6CES - chains N and D of the 5 polymer chains in the assembly; structure by electron microscopy, 4.00 A resolution.

[Chain N]
Protein: GATOR complex protein NPRL2
Source organism: Homo sapiens
UniProtKB: Q8WTW4 (NPRL2_HUMAN); numbering as in UniProt (aligned over 1-380)
Chain sequence (380 residues; each row starts with the number of its first residue):
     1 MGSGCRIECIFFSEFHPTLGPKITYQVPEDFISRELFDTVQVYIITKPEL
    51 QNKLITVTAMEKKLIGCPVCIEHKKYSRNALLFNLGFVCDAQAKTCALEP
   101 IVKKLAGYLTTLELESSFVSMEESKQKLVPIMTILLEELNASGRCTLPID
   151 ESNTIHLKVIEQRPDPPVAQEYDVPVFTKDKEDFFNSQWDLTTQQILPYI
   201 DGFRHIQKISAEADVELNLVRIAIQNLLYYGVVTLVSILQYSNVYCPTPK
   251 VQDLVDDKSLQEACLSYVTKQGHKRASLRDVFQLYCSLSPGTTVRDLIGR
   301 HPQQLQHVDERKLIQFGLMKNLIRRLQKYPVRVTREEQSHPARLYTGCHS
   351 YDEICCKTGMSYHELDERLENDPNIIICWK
Disordered / not traced: 1-2, 29-35, 288-314, 331-344, 372-380

[Chain D]
Protein: GATOR complex protein DEPDC5
Source organism: Homo sapiens
UniProtKB: O75140 (DEPD5_HUMAN); numbering as in UniProt (aligned over 1-1603)
Chain sequence (1603 residues; each row starts with the number of its first residue):
     1 MRTTKVYKLVIHKKGFGGSDDELVVNPKVFPHIKLGDIVEIAHPNDEYSP
    51 LLLQVKSLKEDLQKETISVDQTVTQVFRLRPYQDVYVNVVDPKDVTLDLV
   101 ELTFKDQYIGRGDMWRLKKSLVSTCAYITQKVEFAGIRAQAGELWVKNEK
   151 VMCGYISEDTRVVFRSTSAMVYIFIQMSCEMWDFDIYGDLYFEKAVNGFL
   201 ADLFTKWKEKNCSHEVTVVLFSRTFYDAKSVDEFPEINRASIRQDHKGRF
   251 YEDFYKVVVQNERREEWTSLLVTIKKLFIQYPVLVRLEQAEGFPQGDNST
   301 SAQGNYLEAINLSFNVFDKHYINRNFDRTGQMSVVITPGVGVFEVDRLLM
   351 ILTKQRMIDNGIGVDLVCMGEQPLHAVPLFKLHNRSAPRDSRLGDDYNIP
   401 HWINHSFYTSKSQLFCNSFTPRIKLAGKKPASEKAKNGRDTSLGSPKESE
   451 NALPIQVDYDAYDAQVFRLPGPSRAQCLTTCRSVRERESHSRKSASSCDV
   501 SSSPSLPSRTLPTEEVRSQASDDSSLGKSANILMIPHPHLHQYEVSSSLG
   551 YTSTRDVLENMMEPPQRDSSAPGRFHVGSAESMLHVRPGGYTPQRALINP
   601 FAPSRMPMKLTSNRRRWMHTFPVGPSGEAIQIHHQTRQNMAELQGSGQRD
   651 PTHSSAELLELAYHEAAGRHSNSRQPGDGMSFLNFSGTEELSVGLLSNSG
   701 AGMNPRTQNKDSLEDSVSTSPDPILTLSAPPVVPGFCCTVGVDWKSLTTP
   751 ACLPLTTDYFPDRQGLQNDYTEGCYDLLPEADIDRRDEDGVQMTAQQVFE
   801 EFICQRLMQGYQIIVQPKTQKPNPAVPPPLSSSPLYSRGLVSRNRPEEED
   851 QYWLSMGRTFHKVTLKDKMITVTRYLPKYPYESAQIHYTYSLCPSHSDSE
   901 FVSCWVEFSHERLEEYKWNYLDQYICSAGSEDFSLIESLKFWRTRFLLLP
   951 ACVTATKRITEGEAHCDIYGDRPRADEDEWQLLDGFVRFVEGLNRIRRRH
  1001 RSDRMMRKGTAMKGLQMTGPISTHSLESTAPPVGKKGTSALSALLEMEAS
  1051 QKCLGEQQAAVHGGKSSAQSAESSSVAMTPTYMDSPRKDGAFFMEFVRSP
  1101 RTASSAFYPQVSVDQTATPMLDGTSLGICTGQSMDRGNSQTFGNSQNIGE
  1151 QGYSSTNSSDSSSQQLVASSLTSSSTLTEILEAMKHPSTGVQLLSEQKGL
  1201 SPYCFISAEVVHWLVNHVEGIQTQAMAIDIMQKMLEEQLITHASGEAWRT
  1251 FIYGFYFYKIVTDKEPDRVAMQQPATTWHTAGVDDFASFQRKWFEVAFVA
  1301 EELVHSEIPAFLLPWLPSRPASYASRHSSFSRSFGGRSQAAALLAATVPE
  1351 QRTVTLDVDVNNRTDRLEWCSCYYHGNFSLNAAFEIKLHWMAVTAAVLFE
  1401 MVQGWHRKATSCGFLLVPVLEGPFALPSYLYGDPLRAQLFIPLNISCLLK
  1451 EGSEHLFDSFEPETYWDRMHLFQEAIAHRFGFVQDKYSASAFNFPAENKP
  1501 QYIHVTGTVFLQLPYSKRKFSGQQRRRRNSTSSTNQNMFCEERVGYNWAY
  1551 NTMLTKTWRSSATGDEKFADRLLKDFTDFCINRDNRLVTFWTSCLEKMHA
  1601 SAP
Disordered / not traced: 1-37, 386-393, 428-725, 783-794, 879-972, 998-1082, 1105-1170, 1261-1282, 1317-1347, 1448-1462, 1515-1542, 1598-1603
From the paper describing this entry:
  - mutagenesis - Y775A, Y775G/D776S/L777G/L778S/P779G: decreased binding to Ras-related GTP-binding protein A
  - mutagenesis - Y775A (20- and 10-fold): increased catalytic activity with Ras-related GTP-binding protein A

[How chain N and chain D interact]
Contacting residue pairs - 46 pairs, chain N then chain D:
  Lys-104(N) with Gly-188(D), hydrogen bond (side chain-backbone); Asp-189(D), salt bridge
  Tyr-108(N) with Glu-193(D), hydrogen bond
  Glu-115(N) with Val-272(D)
  Glu-151(N) with Lys-276(D); Ile-279(D)
  Ser-152(N) with Lys-275(D); Ile-279(D)
  Asn-153(N) with Ile-279(D)
  Thr-154(N) with Ile-279(D)
  His-156(N) with Phe-184(D); Leu-190(D)
  Lys-158(N) with Phe-184(D)
  Ile-160(N) with Tyr-187(D); Gly-188(D)
  Asp-165(N) with Phe-415(D)
  Asp-183(N) with Lys-424(D); Leu-425(D), hydrogen bond (backbone-backbone)
  Phe-184(N) with Arg-422(D); Ile-423(D); Lys-424(D); Leu-425(D)
  Phe-185(N) with Ile-423(D); Leu-425(D), hydrophobic
  Gln-188(N) with Ile-423(D)
  Asp-190(N) with Phe-419(D); Thr-420(D); Pro-421(D)
  Leu-191(N) with Val-342(D), hydrophobic; His-375(D); Leu-379(D), hydrophobic; Lys-381(D)
  Thr-192(N) with Leu-374(D)
  Thr-193(N) with Thr-420(D)
  Gln-195(N) with Tyr-397(D), hydrogen bond; Val-733(D)
  Val-215(N) with Val-733(D), hydrophobic
  Leu-219(N) with Leu-374(D); Val-733(D)
  Ile-222(N) with Leu-374(D), hydrophobic
  Asn-226(N) with Ser-418(D); Phe-419(D); Thr-420(D)
  Tyr-230(N) with Ser-418(D), hydrogen bond; Thr-420(D); Arg-422(D)
Other interface residues (no listed pair), chain N (36 interface residues in all): Leu-157, Gln-162, Arg-163, Lys-179, Trp-189, Ala-213, Asp-214, Glu-216, Asn-218, Ala-223, Tyr-229
Other interface residues (no listed pair), chain D (32 interface residues in all): Asp-185, Ile-186, Cys-416, Pro-734, Gly-735, Phe-736

[Summary]
The interface between chain N and chain D involves 36 residues on one side and 32 on the other, with 5
hydrogen bonds and 1 salt bridge. Among the polar pairs are Lys-104(N)/Asp-189(D), Lys-104(N)/Gly-188(D) and
Tyr-108(N)/Glu-193(D). From the paper: Y775A and Y775G/D776S/L777G/L778S/P779G of chain D reduce binding to
Ras-related GTP-binding protein A; Y775A of chain D increases catalytic activity with Ras-related GTP-binding
protein A.
Chain N is GATOR complex protein NPRL2 and chain D is GATOR complex protein DEPDC5, both from Homo sapiens;
the structure, Cryo-EM structure of GATOR1-RAG, was determined by electron microscopy together with 6CET from
the same study.
